PDB entry 3PD5 | X-ray diffraction, 2.29 A resolution | chains A and B

# Chain A (and B)
Name: Threonyl-tRNA synthetase
Organism: Pyrococcus abyssi
Notes: EC 6.1.1.3; chain B of this document is another copy of the same molecule, construct and numbering; everything in this record applies to it too
Reference sequence: Q9UZ14 (SYT_PYRAB); residue numbers follow UniProt; this construct covers 1-147
Sequence (147 residues; each row starts with the number of its first residue):
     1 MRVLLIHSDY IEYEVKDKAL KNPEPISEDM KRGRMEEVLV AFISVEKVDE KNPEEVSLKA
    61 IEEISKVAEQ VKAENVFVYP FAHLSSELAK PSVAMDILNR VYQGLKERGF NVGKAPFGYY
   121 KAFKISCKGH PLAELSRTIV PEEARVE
Disordered / not traced: 143-147 (chain B: fully traced)
Ligand contacts: 5'-O-(N-(L-threonyl)-sulfamoyl)adenosine (TSB): A19, L20, I43, S44, V45, P80, F81, A82, L88, A89, P91, A94, L98, F117, G118, Y119, Y120, K121

# Chain A / chain B interface
Residue-residue contacts (43):
  R2(A) with H83(B), hydrogen bond (side chain-backbone); S85(B); S86(B)
  L4(A) with H83(B)
  D9(A) with K124(B), salt bridge
  K16(A) with G129(B)
  F81(A) with E134(B)
  H83(A) with R2(B); L4(B); E134(B), salt bridge; S136(B)
  Y120(A) with G129(B); P131(B)
  K121(A) with G129(B); E134(B)
  A122(A) with C127(B); K128(B); G129(B)
  F123(A) with I125(B); S126(B); C127(B), hydrogen bond (backbone-backbone); E134(B)
  K124(A) with Y10(B); I125(B); S126(B), hydrogen bond
  I125(A) with F123(B); K124(B); I125(B), hydrogen bond (backbone-backbone)
  S126(A) with F123(B); K124(B), hydrogen bond
  C127(A) with A122(B); F123(B), hydrogen bond (backbone-backbone); K124(B), hydrogen bond (backbone-side chain)
  K128(A) with A122(B)
  G129(A) with K16(B); Y120(B); A122(B)
  P131(A) with Y120(B)
  E134(A) with F81(B); H83(B), salt bridge; F123(B)
  L135(A) with H83(B)
  S136(A) with H83(B)
Interface residues without a listed pair, chain A (27 interface residues in all): Y10, D17, Y79, L84, S85, S86, H130
Interface residues without a listed pair, chain B (25 interface residues in all): D17, L84, K121, L135, T138

# Overview
27 residues of chain A and 25 residues of chain B are in contact, with 7 hydrogen bonds and 3 salt bridges.
Polar pairs include D9(A)-K124(B), H83(A)-E134(B) and R2(A)-H83(B). Ligands of chain A:
5'-O-(N-(L-threonyl)-sulfamoyl)adenosine.
Both chains are Threonyl-tRNA synthetase (Pyrococcus abyssi). Entry 3PD5 (Crystal structure of the editing
domain of threonyl-tRNA synthetase from Pyrococcus abyssi in complex with an ...) was determined by X-ray
diffraction together with 3PD2, 3PD3 and 3PD4 from the same study.
